PDB entry 6J2N | electron microscopy, 7.50 A resolution (low resolution: residue-level contacts below are approximate; hydrogen-bond / salt-bridge calls are withheld) | chains 6 and i of the 47 polymer chains in the assembly

Chain 6:
Protein: Proteasome subunit beta type-6
From: Saccharomyces cerevisiae S288c
Notes: EC 3.4.25.1
Reference sequence: P23724 (PSB6_YEAST); residues 1-241 here = UniProt positions 1-241
Chain sequence (241 residues; row label = number of the first residue in the row):
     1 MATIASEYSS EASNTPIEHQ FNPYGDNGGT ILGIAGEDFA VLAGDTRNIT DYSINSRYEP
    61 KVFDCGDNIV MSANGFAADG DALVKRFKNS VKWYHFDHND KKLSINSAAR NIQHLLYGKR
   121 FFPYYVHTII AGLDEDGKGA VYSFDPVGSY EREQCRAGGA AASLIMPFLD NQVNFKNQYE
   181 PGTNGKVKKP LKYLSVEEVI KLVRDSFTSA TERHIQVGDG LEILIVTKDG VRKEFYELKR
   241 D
Disordered / not traced: 1-19

Chain i:
Protein: Proteasome subunit beta type-2
From: Saccharomyces cerevisiae S288c
Notes: EC 3.4.25.1
Reference sequence: P25043 (PSB2_YEAST); residues 1-261 here = UniProt positions 1-261
Chain sequence (261 residues; each row starts with the number of its first residue):
     1 MAGLSFDNYQ RNNFLAENSH TQPKATSTGT TIVGVKFNNG VVIAADTRST QGPIVADKNC
    61 AKLHRISPKI WCAGAGTAAD TEAVTQLIGS NIELHSLYTS REPRVVSALQ MLKQHLFKYQ
   121 GHIGAYLIVA GVDPTGSHLF SIHAHGSTDV GYYLSLGSGS LAAMAVLESH WKQDLTKEEA
   181 IKLASDAIQA GIWNDLGSGS NVDVCVMEIG KDAEYLRNYL TPNVREEKQK SYKFPRGTTA
   241 VLKESIVNIC DIQEEQVDIT A
Disordered / not traced: 1-29, 256-261
Swiss-Prot annotation at these positions:
  - active site: Thr30 (Nucleophile)

Chain 6 / chain i interface:
Contacting residue pairs (54):
  Arg47(6) - Leu196(i)
  Ile49(6) - Leu196(i)
  Tyr52(6) - Asn194(i)
  Tyr52(6) - Asp195(i)
  Tyr52(6) - Leu196(i)
  Ile54(6) - Trp193(i)
  Ile54(6) - Asn194(i)
  Ile54(6) - Leu196(i)
  Phe168(6) - Tyr232(i)
  Asn171(6) - Phe234(i)
  Gln172(6) - Lys230(i)
  Gln172(6) - Tyr232(i)
  Gln172(6) - Phe234(i)
  Gln178(6) - Phe234(i)
  Gln178(6) - Thr238(i)
  Tyr179(6) - Gly237(i)
  Tyr179(6) - Thr238(i)
  Tyr179(6) - Ala240(i)
  Glu180(6) - Gly237(i)
  Pro181(6) - Arg236(i)
  Pro181(6) - Gly237(i)
  Asn184(6) - Val241(i)
  Gly185(6) - Ala240(i)
  Glu198(6) - Lys230(i)
  Lys201(6) - Gln229(i)
  Lys201(6) - Tyr232(i)
  Leu202(6) - Lys230(i)
  Leu202(6) - Tyr232(i)
  Arg204(6) - Glu226(i)
  Asp205(6) - Lys228(i)
  Asp205(6) - Gln229(i)
  Asp205(6) - Lys230(i)
  Asp205(6) - Tyr232(i)
  Glu212(6) - Arg48(i)
  Glu212(6) - Val55(i)
  Glu212(6) - Lys58(i)
  Glu212(6) - Asn223(i)
  Arg213(6) - Ile54(i)
  Arg213(6) - Val55(i)
  Arg213(6) - Lys58(i)
  His214(6) - Ile54(i)
  Ile215(6) - Pro53(i)
  Ile215(6) - Leu196(i)
  Lys239(6) - Val224(i)
  Lys239(6) - Glu226(i)
  Arg240(6) - Trp193(i)
  Arg240(6) - Leu196(i)
  Asp241(6) - Arg48(i)
  Asp241(6) - Ile192(i)
  Asp241(6) - Leu196(i)
  Asp241(6) - Ser198(i)
  Asp241(6) - Gly199(i)
  Asp241(6) - Ser200(i)
  Asp241(6) - Asn223(i)
Interface residues without a listed pair, chain 6 (28 interface residues in all): Ser53, Leu194, Thr208
Interface residues without a listed pair, chain i (28 interface residues in all): Ala56, Glu227

Overview:
The chain 6/chain i interface involves 28 residues from each chain. From UniProt: active-site residue Thr30(i)
on chain i.
Here chain 6 is Proteasome subunit beta type-6 and chain i is Proteasome subunit beta type-2, both from
Saccharomyces cerevisiae S288c. Entry 6J2N (yeast proteasome in substrate-processing state (C3-b)) was
determined by electron microscopy, deposited together with 6J30, 6J2C, 6J2Q and 6J2X.
